8GXO - chains A and B; structure by X-ray diffraction, 1.74 A resolution.

# Chain A (and B)
Protein: Caffeoyl-CoA O-methyltransferase
From: Camellia sinensis
Notes: EC 2.1.1.104; chain B of this document is another copy of the same molecule, construct and numbering; everything in this record applies to it too
UniProtKB: A0A7J7GXF2 (A0A7J7GXF2_CAMSI); residue numbers follow UniProt; this construct covers 1-236
Chain sequence (236 residues; each row starts with the number of its first residue):
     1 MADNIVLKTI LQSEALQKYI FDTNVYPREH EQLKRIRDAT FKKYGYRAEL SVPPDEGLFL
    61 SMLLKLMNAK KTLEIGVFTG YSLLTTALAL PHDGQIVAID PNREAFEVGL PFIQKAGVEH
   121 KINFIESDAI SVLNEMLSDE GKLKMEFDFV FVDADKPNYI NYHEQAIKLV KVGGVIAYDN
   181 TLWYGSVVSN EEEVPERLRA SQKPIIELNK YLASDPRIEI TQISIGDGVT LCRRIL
Not modelled in the structure: 1-7, 140-141, 190-193 (chain B: 1-7, 184-201)
Differences from the reference sequence: conflict Tyr46 (Asp in A0A7J7GXF2), Thr221 (Ala in A0A7J7GXF2)
Ion coordination: Mg2+: Leu50, Asp153, Asp179
Ligand contacts: S-adenosylhomocysteine (SAH): Leu50, Ser51, Val52, Glu74, Ile75, Gly76, Val77, Phe78, Thr79, Gly80, Tyr81, Ser82, Ile99, Asp100, Pro101, Asn102, Ser127, Asp128, Ala129, Phe151, Asp153, Ala154, Asp155, Tyr162
From the paper describing this entry:
  - mutagenesis - L50M: increased catalytic activity (3''-O-methylation activity)
  - mutagenesis - Y184R: decreased catalytic activity (3''-O-methylation activity)
  - mutagenesis - Y184R: increased catalytic activity on 4''-position of EGCG
  - mutagenesis - L50M: unchanged catalytic activity (4''-O-methylation activity)
  - mutagenesis - L50M/Y184R: decreased catalytic activity
  - mutagenesis - L50M/Y184R: increased catalytic activity (4''-O-methylation activity)
  - specificity-determining residues: Glu49, Tyr184 (from molecular simulation)
  - specificity-determining residues: Leu50
  - binding site for Mg2+: Glu49 (from molecular simulation)

# How chain A and chain B interact
Contacting residue pairs (84; chain A residue first):
  Ile10(A) - Leu11(B)
  Ile10(A) - Gln12(B)  hydrogen bond (backbone-backbone)
  Leu11(A) - Ile10(B)
  Leu11(A) - Leu11(B)
  Leu11(A) - Gln12(B)
  Leu11(A) - Ser224(B)
  Gln12(A) - Thr9(B)
  Gln12(A) - Ile10(B)  hydrogen bond (backbone-backbone)
  Gln12(A) - Leu11(B)
  Gln12(A) - Gln12(B)
  Leu16(A) - Leu182(B)  hydrophobic
  Tyr19(A) - Asn209(B)  hydrogen bond
  Ile20(A) - Leu182(B)  hydrophobic
  Ile20(A) - Gln222(B)
  Thr23(A) - Ala213(B)
  Asn24(A) - Asn209(B)
  Asn24(A) - Ala213(B)
  Asn24(A) - Ile220(B)
  Asn24(A) - Gln222(B)  hydrogen bond
  Arg28(A) - Leu212(B)  hydrogen bond (side chain-backbone)
  Arg28(A) - Ala213(B)  hydrogen bond (side chain-backbone)
  Arg28(A) - Asp215(B)  hydrogen bond (side chain-backbone)
  Arg28(A) - Ile218(B)  hydrogen bond (side chain-backbone)
  Arg28(A) - Glu219(B)
  Arg28(A) - Ile220(B)
  Leu58(A) - Ile220(B)
  Leu58(A) - Thr221(B)
  Phe59(A) - Phe59(B)  hydrophobic
  Phe59(A) - Thr221(B)  hydrogen bond (backbone-side chain)
  Phe59(A) - Ile223(B)  hydrophobic
  Met62(A) - Glu219(B)
  Met62(A) - Ile220(B)
  Met62(A) - Thr221(B)
  Met62(A) - Leu231(B)
  Met62(A) - Arg233(B)
  Leu63(A) - Leu66(B)  hydrophobic
  Lys65(A) - Glu219(B)  salt bridge
  Lys65(A) - Arg233(B)
  Leu66(A) - Leu63(B)  hydrophobic
  Leu66(A) - Leu66(B)
  Leu66(A) - Met67(B)
  Leu66(A) - Val175(B)  hydrophobic
  Leu66(A) - Arg233(B)
  Met67(A) - Leu66(B)
  Gly173(A) - Leu66(B)
  Val175(A) - Leu66(B)  hydrophobic
  Leu182(A) - Leu16(B)  hydrophobic
  Leu182(A) - Ile20(B)  hydrophobic
  Tyr184(A) - Gln12(B)
  Gly185(A) - Gln12(B)
  Gly185(A) - Leu16(B)
  Val187(A) - Leu16(B)  hydrophobic
  Val187(A) - Tyr19(B)  hydrophobic
  Val188(A) - Ala15(B)
  Val188(A) - Leu16(B)
  Asn209(A) - Tyr19(B)  hydrogen bond
  Leu212(A) - Arg28(B)  hydrogen bond (backbone-side chain)
  Ala213(A) - Thr23(B)
  Ala213(A) - Asn24(B)
  Ala213(A) - Arg28(B)  hydrogen bond (backbone-side chain)
  Asp215(A) - Arg28(B)  hydrogen bond (backbone-side chain)
  Ile218(A) - Arg28(B)  hydrogen bond (backbone-side chain)
  Glu219(A) - Arg28(B)
  Glu219(A) - Met62(B)
  Glu219(A) - Lys65(B)  salt bridge
  Ile220(A) - Asn24(B)
  Ile220(A) - Arg28(B)
  Ile220(A) - Leu58(B)
  Ile220(A) - Met62(B)
  Thr221(A) - Leu58(B)
  Thr221(A) - Phe59(B)  hydrogen bond (side chain-backbone)
  Thr221(A) - Met62(B)
  Gln222(A) - Ile20(B)
  Gln222(A) - Asn24(B)  hydrogen bond
  Ile223(A) - Phe59(B)  hydrophobic
  Ile223(A) - Ile223(B)  hydrophobic
  Ser224(A) - Leu11(B)
  Ser224(A) - Ser224(B)  hydrogen bond (side chain-backbone)
  Ser224(A) - Ile225(B)
  Ile225(A) - Ser224(B)
  Leu231(A) - Met62(B)
  Arg233(A) - Met62(B)
  Arg233(A) - Lys65(B)
  Arg233(A) - Leu66(B)
Also at the interface, not in a pair above, chain A (40 interface residues in all): Thr9, Asp55, Ser214
Also at the interface, not in a pair above, chain B (37 interface residues in all): Asp55, Gly173, Ser214

# Overview
The interface between chain A and chain B involves 40 residues on one side and 37 on the other, with 17
hydrogen bonds and 2 salt bridges. Polar pairs include Lys65(A)-Glu219(B), Tyr19(A)-Asn209(B) and
Asn24(A)-Gln222(B). From the paper: a binding site for Mg2+ at Glu49(A); L50M of chain A increases catalytic
activity (3''-O-methylation activity); 3 substitutions were tested in all.
Chain A and chain B are both Caffeoyl-CoA O-methyltransferase (Camellia sinensis); the structure, The crystal
structure of CsFAOMT1 in complex with SAH, was determined by X-ray diffraction (same publication as 8GXN).
